Entry 1PD1 (X-ray diffraction, 2.60 A resolution); this record covers chains A and B.

# Chain A
Protein: Protein transport protein Sec24
From: Saccharomyces cerevisiae
UniProtKB: P40482 (SEC24_YEAST); numbering as in UniProt (aligned over 117-926)
Chain sequence (810 residues; numbered 117 to 926; the number before each row is that of its first residue):
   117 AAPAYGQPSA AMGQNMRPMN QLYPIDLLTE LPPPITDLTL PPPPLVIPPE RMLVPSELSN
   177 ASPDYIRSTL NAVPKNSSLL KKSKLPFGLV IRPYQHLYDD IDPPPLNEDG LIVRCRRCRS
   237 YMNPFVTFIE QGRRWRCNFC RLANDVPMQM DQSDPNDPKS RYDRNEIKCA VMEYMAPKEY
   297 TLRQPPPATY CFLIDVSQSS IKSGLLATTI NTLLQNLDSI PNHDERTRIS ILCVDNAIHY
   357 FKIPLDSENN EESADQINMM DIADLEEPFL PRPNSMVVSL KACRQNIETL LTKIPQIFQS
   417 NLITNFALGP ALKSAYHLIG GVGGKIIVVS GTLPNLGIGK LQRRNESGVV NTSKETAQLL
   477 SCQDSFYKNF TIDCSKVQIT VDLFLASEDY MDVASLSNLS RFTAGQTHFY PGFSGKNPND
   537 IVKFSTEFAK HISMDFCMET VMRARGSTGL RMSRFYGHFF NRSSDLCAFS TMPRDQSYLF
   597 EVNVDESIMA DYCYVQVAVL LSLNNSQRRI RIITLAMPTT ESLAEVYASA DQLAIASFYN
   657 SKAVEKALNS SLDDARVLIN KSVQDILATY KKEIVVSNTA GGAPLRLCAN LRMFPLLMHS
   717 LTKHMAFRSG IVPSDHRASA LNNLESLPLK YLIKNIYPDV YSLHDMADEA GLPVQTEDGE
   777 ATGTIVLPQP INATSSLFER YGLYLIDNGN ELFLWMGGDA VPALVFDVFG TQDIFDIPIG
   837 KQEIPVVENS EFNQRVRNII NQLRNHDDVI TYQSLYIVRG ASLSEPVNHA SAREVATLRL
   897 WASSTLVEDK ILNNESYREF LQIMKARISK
Unresolved in the structure: 117-132, 269-273, 366-372, 384-388, 460-479, 692-695, 771-778, 878-887
Bound ions: Zn2+: Cys-231, Cys-234, Cys-253, Cys-256
Swiss-Prot annotation at these positions:
  - region: Cys-231 to Cys-256 (Zinc finger-like)
  - binding site (Zn(2+)): Cys-231, Cys-234, Cys-253, Cys-256
  - modified residue: Ser-178 (Phosphoserine)
  - mutagenesis: Arg-230 (R230A: Abolishes binding to and packaging of cargo protein BET1), Cys-231 (C231S: Lethal), Arg-235 (R235A: Abolishes binding to and packaging of cargo protein BET1), Arg-559 (R559M: Abolishes binding to and packaging of cargo protein BET1), Arg-561 (R561M: Abolishes binding to and packaging of cargo protein BET1), Leu-616 (L616W: Abolishes binding to and packaging of cargo protein BET1)

# Chain B
Protein: DxE cargo sorting signal peptide of yeast Sys1 protein
Chain sequence (9 residues; each row starts with the number of its first residue):
   482 QLKDLESQI

# How chain A and chain B interact
Contacting residue pairs (23):
  Arg-230(A) / Glu-487(B)  salt bridge
  Arg-230(A) / Ser-488(B)
  Arg-230(A) / Gln-489(B)
  Arg-235(A) / Ser-488(B)  hydrogen bond (side chain-backbone)
  Arg-235(A) / Gln-489(B)  hydrogen bond (side chain-backbone)
  Arg-235(A) / Ile-490(B)
  Tyr-237(A) / Glu-487(B)  hydrogen bond
  Glu-295(A) / Gln-489(B)  hydrogen bond (backbone-side chain)
  Tyr-296(A) / Leu-486(B)
  Tyr-296(A) / Gln-489(B)
  Leu-298(A) / Leu-486(B)  hydrophobic
  Arg-559(A) / Asp-485(B)  salt bridge
  Arg-559(A) / Glu-487(B)  salt bridge
  Arg-559(A) / Ser-488(B)  hydrogen bond
  Arg-561(A) / Glu-487(B)  salt bridge
  Arg-561(A) / Ser-488(B)
  Ser-579(A) / Leu-483(B)
  Ser-580(A) / Leu-483(B)
  Leu-582(A) / Asp-485(B)
  Ala-614(A) / Glu-487(B)
  Leu-616(A) / Leu-486(B)
  Leu-616(A) / Glu-487(B)
  Arg-624(A) / Leu-486(B)
Interface residues without a listed pair, chain A (16 interface residues in all): Thr-297, Val-557

# Summary
16 residues of chain A and 7 residues of chain B are in contact, with 5 hydrogen bonds and 4 salt bridges.
Polar pairs include Arg-230(A)/Glu-487(B), Arg-559(A)/Asp-485(B) and Arg-559(A)/Glu-487(B). From UniProt: 4
Zn2+-binding residues and 6 mutagenesis sites on chain A.
Chain A is Protein transport protein Sec24 (Saccharomyces cerevisiae) and chain B is DxE cargo sorting signal
peptide of yeast Sys1 protein; the structure, Crystal structure of the COPII coat subunit, Sec24, complexed
with a peptide containing the DxE cargo ..., was determined by X-ray diffraction together with 1PCX and 1PD0
from the same study.
